Entry 7YP9 (electron microscopy, 3.58 A resolution); this record covers chains B and D of the 8 polymer chains in the assembly.

== Chain B ==
Name: DNA-directed RNA polymerase subunit alpha
Organism: Escherichia coli K-12
Notes: EC 2.7.7.6
UniProt: P0A7Z4 (RPOA_ECOLI); residues 1-329 here = UniProt positions 1-329
Chain sequence (329 residues; numbered 1 to 329; the number before each row is that of its first residue):
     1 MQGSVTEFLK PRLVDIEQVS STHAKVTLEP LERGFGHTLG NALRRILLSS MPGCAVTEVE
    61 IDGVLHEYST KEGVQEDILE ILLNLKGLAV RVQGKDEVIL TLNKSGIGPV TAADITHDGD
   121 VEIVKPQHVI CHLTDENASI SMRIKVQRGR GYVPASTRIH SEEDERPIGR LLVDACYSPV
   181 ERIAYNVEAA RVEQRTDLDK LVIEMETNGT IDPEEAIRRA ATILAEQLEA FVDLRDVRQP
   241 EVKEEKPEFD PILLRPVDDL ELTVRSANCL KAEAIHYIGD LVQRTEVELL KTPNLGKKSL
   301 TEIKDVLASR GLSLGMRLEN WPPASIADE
Unresolved in the structure: 1-3, 131-139, 160-171, 233-329
Curated features (UniProtKB/Swiss-Prot):
  - region: Glu162 to Glu165 (Required for interaction with Crp at class II promoters)
  - modified residue: Arg265 (ADP-ribosylarginine), Lys297 (N6-acetyllysine), Lys298 (N6-acetyllysine)
  - mutagenesis: Arg45 (R45C: In rpoA112; temperature-sensitive, blocks RNA polymerase assembly), Glu162 to Glu165 (5-fold decrease in CRP-class II promoter-dependent transcription), Glu165 (E165K: 5-fold decrease in CRP-class II promoter-dependent transcription), Arg191 (R191C: In rpoA101; temperature-sensitive)

== Chain D ==
Name: DNA-directed RNA polymerase subunit beta'
Organism: Escherichia coli K-12
Notes: EC 2.7.7.6
UniProt: P0A8T7 (RPOC_ECOLI); residues 1-1407 here = UniProt positions 1-1407
Chain sequence (1416 residues; row label = number of the first residue in the row):
     1 MKDLLKFLKA QTKTEEFDAI KIALASPDMI RSWSFGEVKK PETINYRTFK PERDGLFCAR
    61 IFGPVKDYEC LCGKYKRLKH RGVICEKCGV EVTQTKVRRE RMGHIELASP TAHIWFLKSL
   121 PSRIGLLLDM PLRDIERVLY FESYVVIEGG MTNLERQQIL TEEQYLDALE EFGDEFDAKM
   181 GAEAIQALLK SMDLEQECEQ LREELNETNS ETKRKKLTKR IKLLEAFVQS GNKPEWMILT
   241 VLPVLPPDLR PLVPLDGGRF ATSDLNDLYR RVINRNNRLK RLLDLAAPDI IVRNEKRMLQ
   301 EAVDALLDNG RRGRAITGSN KRPLKSLADM IKGKQGRFRQ NLLGKRVDYS GRSVITVGPY
   361 LRLHQCGLPK KMALELFKPF IYGKLELRGL ATTIKAAKKM VEREEAVVWD ILDEVIREHP
   421 VLLNRAPTLH RLGIQAFEPV LIEGKAIQLH PLVCAAYNAD FDGDQMAVHV PLTLEAQLEA
   481 RALMMSTNNI LSPANGEPII VPSQDVVLGL YYMTRDCVNA KGEGMVLTGP KEAERLYRSG
   541 LASLHARVKV RITEYEKDAN GELVAKTSLK DTTVGRAILW MIVPKGLPYS IVNQALGKKA
   601 ISKMLNTCYR ILGLKPTVIF ADQIMYTGFA YAARSGASVG IDDMVIPEKK HEIISEAEAE
   661 VAEIQEQFQS GLVTAGERYN KVIDIWAAAN DRVSKAMMDN LQTETVINRD GQEEKQVSFN
   721 SIYMMADSGA RGSAAQIRQL AGMRGLMAKP DGSIIETPIT ANFREGLNVL QYFISTHGAR
   781 KGLADTALKT ANSGYLTRRL VDVAQDLVVT EDDCGTHEGI MMTPVIEGGD VKEPLRDRVL
   841 GRVTAEDVLK PGTADILVPR NTLLHEQWCD LLEENSVDAV KVRSVVSCDT DFGVCAHCYG
   901 RDLARGHIIN KGEAIGVIAA QSIGEPGTQL TMRTFHIGGA ASRAAAESSI QVKNKGSIKL
   961 SNVKSVVNSS GKLVITSRNT ELKLIDEFGR TKESYKVPYG AVLAKGDGEQ VAGGETVANW
  1021 DPHTMPVITE VSGFVRFTDM IDGQTITRQT DELTGLSSLV VLDSAERTAG GKDLRPALKI
  1081 VDAQGNDVLI PGTDMPAQYF LPGKAIVQLE DGVQISSGDT LARIPQESGG TKDITGGLPR
  1141 VADLFEARRP KEPAILAEIS GIVSFGKETK GKRRLVITPV DGSDPYEEMI PKWRQLNVFE
  1201 GERVERGDVI SDGPEAPHDI LRLRGVHAVT RYIVNEVQDV YRLQGVKIND KHIEVIVRQM
  1261 LRKATIVNAG SSDFLEGEQV EYSRVKIANR ELEANGKVGA TYSRDLLGIT KASLATESFI
  1321 SAASFQETTR VLTEAAVAGK RDELRGLKEN VIVGRLIPAG TGYAYHQDRM RRRAAGEAPA
  1381 APQVTAEDAS ASLAELLNAG LGGSDNELEV HHHHHH
Unresolved in the structure: 1-16, 148-156, 255-261, 557-563, 851-855, 933-947, 1051-1056, 1082-1095, 1127-1135, 1374-1416
Differences from the reference sequence: expression tag (1408-1416)
Curated features (UniProtKB/Swiss-Prot):
  - binding site (Zn(2+)): Cys70, Cys72, Cys85, Cys88, Cys814, Cys888, Cys895, Cys898
  - binding site (Mg(2+)): Asp460, Asp462, Asp464
  - modified residue: Lys983 (N6-acetyllysine)
  - mutagenesis: Gln504 (Q504P: Resistant to antibiotics salinamide A and B), Asn690 (N690D: Resistant to antibiotics salinamide A and B), Met697 (M697V: Resistant to antibiotics salinamide A and B), Ala735 (A735T: Resistant to antibiotics salinamide A and B), Arg738 (R738C/H/P/S: Resistant to antibiotics salinamide A and B), Ala748 (A748E: Resistant to antibiotics salinamide A and B), Pro758 (P758S/T: Resistant to antibiotics salinamide A and B), Phe763 (F763C: Resistant to antibiotics salinamide A and B), Ser775 (S775A: Resistant to antibiotics salinamide A and B), Ala779 (A779T/V: Resistant to antibiotics salinamide A and B), Arg780 (R780C: Resistant to antibiotics salinamide A and B), Gly782 (G782A/C: Resistant to antibiotics salinamide A and B), 1 further mutagenesis entry in UniProt
Metal / ion sites: Zn2+ site 1: Cys70, Cys88; Zn2+ site 2: Cys814, Cys888, Cys898
Small-molecule neighbours: Mg2+ (MG): Asp460, Asp462, Asp464
Reported in the primary citation:
  - binding site for the 31-nt DNA strand: Arg271

== Interface between chain B and chain D ==
Contacting residue pairs (48; chain B residue first):
  Arg44(B) with Arg538(D)
  Arg45(B) with Arg538(D); Ser539(D), hydrogen bond (side chain-backbone)
  Leu48(B) with Arg535(D); Arg538(D)
  Ser49(B) with Ser539(D)
  Leu79(B) with Lys549(D); Leu569(D), hydrophobic
  Glu80(B) with Leu569(D)
  Leu83(B) with Val526(D), hydrophobic; Leu527(D); Thr528(D); Arg551(D); Leu569(D), hydrophobic
  Asn84(B) with Arg551(D), hydrogen bond
  Lys86(B) with Val526(D), hydrogen bond (side chain-backbone); Leu527(D); Thr528(D); Glu532(D), salt bridge
  Gly87(B) with Thr528(D)
  Gly151(B) with Arg535(D), hydrogen bond (backbone-side chain)
  Tyr152(B) with Met525(D); Glu532(D); Arg535(D); Leu536(D), hydrophobic; Leu541(D), hydrophobic
  Pro154(B) with Met525(D), hydrophobic; Leu541(D)
  Asp174(B) with Met525(D); Val526(D)
  Cys176(B) with Arg535(D), hydrogen bond
  Tyr177(B) with Arg535(D)
  Ser178(B) with Arg535(D)
  Val180(B) with Arg535(D)
  Glu181(B) with Thr528(D), hydrogen bond; Lys531(D); Glu532(D); Arg535(D)
  Arg182(B) with Lys531(D); Glu534(D); Met581(D), hydrogen bond
  Val187(B) with Tyr360(D)
  Glu193(B) with Ala406(D); Asp410(D)
  Thr196(B) with Lys370(D); Glu443(D)
  Asp197(B) with Glu443(D)
  Glu206(B) with Lys531(D), salt bridge
Also at the interface, not in a pair above, chain B (33 interface residues in all): Leu82, Val129, Val153, Ala155, Ser156, Ile183, Tyr185, Asn186
Also at the interface, not in a pair above, chain D (25 interface residues in all): Gly522, Glu523, Tyr626, Arg634

== Overview ==
The interface between chain B and chain D involves 33 residues on one side and 25 on the other, with 7
hydrogen bonds and 2 salt bridges. Polar contacts include Lys86(B)-Glu532(D), Glu206(B)-Lys531(D) and
Arg45(B)-Ser539(D). Ligands of chain D: Mg2+. The paper reports a binding site for the 31-nt DNA strand at
Arg271(D).
Here chain B is DNA-directed RNA polymerase subunit alpha and chain D is DNA-directed RNA polymerase subunit
beta', both from Escherichia coli K-12. Entry 7YP9 (Cryo-EM structure of Escherichia coli paused complex of
transcription termination (TTC-pause)) was determined by electron microscopy together with 7YPA and 7YPB from
the same study.
